PDB entry 4LHY | X-ray diffraction, 3.10 A resolution | chains A and F of the 3 polymer chains in the assembly

# Chain A
Molecule: Ras-related protein Rab-8A
From: Homo sapiens
UniProt: P61006 (RAB8A_HUMAN); residues 1-184 here = UniProt positions 1-184
Amino-acid sequence (186 residues; numbered -1 to 184; the number before each row is that of its first residue; numbers below 1 keep their minus sign (Gly-1 is residue -1)):
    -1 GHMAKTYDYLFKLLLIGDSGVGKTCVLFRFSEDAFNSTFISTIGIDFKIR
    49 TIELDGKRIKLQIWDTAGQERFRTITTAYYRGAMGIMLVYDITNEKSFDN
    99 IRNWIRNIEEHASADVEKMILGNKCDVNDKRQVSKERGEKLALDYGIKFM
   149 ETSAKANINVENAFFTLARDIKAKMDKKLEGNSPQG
Unresolved in the structure: -1 to 2, 178-184
Construct notes: expression tag (-1 to 0)
Swiss-Prot annotation at these positions:
  - motif: Asp31 to Phe45 (Switch 1), Asp63 to Gly80 (Switch 2)
  - binding site (GTP): Ser17, Gly18, Val19, Gly20, Lys21, Thr22, Cys23, Ser35, Ser39, Thr40, Gly66, Asn121, Lys122, Asp124, Ala152, Lys153
  - binding site (Mg(2+)): Thr22, Thr40, Asp63
  - modified residue: Thr72 (Phosphothreonine), Ser181 (Phosphoserine)
  - mutagenesis: Thr22 (T22N: Loss of interaction with MICAL1. Loss of GRAF1/ARHGAP26 and GRAF2/ARHGAP10 tubular localization. Loss of E-cadherin and MMP14 export. Stimulates interaction with RPGR), Gln67 (Q67L: Probable constitutively active mutant locked in the active GTP-bound form. Stimulates interaction with MICALL1. Increased WDR44-positive tubulation ...), Thr72 (T72A: Loss of phosphorylation. No effect on the binding of GDP or GTP. Localizes primarily to the Golgi complex but does not affect membrane localization ...)
Residues lining bound ligands: GDP (guanosine-5'-diphosphate): Asp16, Ser17, Gly18, Val19, Gly20, Lys21, Thr22, Cys23, Ile38, Asp63, Asn121, Lys122, Asp124, Val125, Thr150, Ser151, Ala152, Lys153
What the authors report for this chain:
  - binding site for GDP: Lys21, Asp124
  - conformationally variable residues (loop rearrangement, side-chain flip): Phe33, Ile38

# Chain F
Molecule: Rab-3A-interacting protein
From: Homo sapiens
UniProt: Q96QF0 (RAB3I_HUMAN); residues 157-232 here correspond to UniProt positions 173-248 (UniProt number = residue number + 16)
Amino-acid sequence (78 residues; row label = number of the first residue in the row):
   155 GPGYERLKEELAKAQRELKLKDEECERLSKVRDQLGQELEELTASLFEEA
   205 HKMVREANIKQATAEKQLKEAQGKIDVL
Unresolved in the structure: 155-156
Construct notes: expression tag (155-156)

# Chain A / chain F interface
Pairs across the interface (17; chain A residue first):
  Thr36(A) with Met207(F)
  Phe37(A) with Met207(F), hydrophobic
  Thr40(A) with Glu203(F)
  Ile41(A) with Ser199(F)
  Arg69(A) with Glu195(F), salt bridge; Ser199(F), hydrogen bond
  Phe70(A) with Glu192(F); Glu195(F)
  Arg71(A) with Glu192(F)
  Thr72(A) with Gln188(F); Leu189(F); Glu192(F), hydrogen bond (backbone-side chain)
  Ile73(A) with Leu189(F); Glu192(F), hydrogen bond (backbone-side chain); Leu193(F); Leu196(F), hydrophobic
  Arg79(A) with Leu182(F)
Also at the interface, not in a pair above, chain A (11 interface residues in all): Ile43
Also at the interface, not in a pair above, chain F (11 interface residues in all): Leu200

# In short
Chain A and chain F each contribute 11 residues to their interface; the contacts include 3 hydrogen bonds and
1 salt bridge. Polar contacts include Arg69(A)-Glu195(F), Arg69(A)-Ser199(F) and Thr72(A)-Glu192(F). Ligands
of chain A: GDP. From the paper: a binding site for GDP at Lys21(A) and Asp124(A); conformational variability
at Phe33(A) and Ile38(A).
Chain A is Ras-related protein Rab-8A and chain F is Rab-3A-interacting protein, both from Homo sapiens; the
structure, Crystal structure of GDP-bound Rab8:Rabin8, was determined by X-ray diffraction (same publication
as 4LHV, 4LHW, 4LHX, 4LHZ and 4LI0).
